Entry 5MER (X-ray diffraction, 1.88 A resolution); this record covers chains A and C of the 3 polymer chains in the assembly.

Chain A:
Molecule: HLA class I histocompatibility antigen, A-2 alpha chain
Source organism: Homo sapiens
UniProtKB: P01892 (1A02_HUMAN); residues 1-276 here correspond to UniProt positions 25-300 (UniProt number = residue number + 24)
Sequence (276 residues; row label = number of the first residue in the row):
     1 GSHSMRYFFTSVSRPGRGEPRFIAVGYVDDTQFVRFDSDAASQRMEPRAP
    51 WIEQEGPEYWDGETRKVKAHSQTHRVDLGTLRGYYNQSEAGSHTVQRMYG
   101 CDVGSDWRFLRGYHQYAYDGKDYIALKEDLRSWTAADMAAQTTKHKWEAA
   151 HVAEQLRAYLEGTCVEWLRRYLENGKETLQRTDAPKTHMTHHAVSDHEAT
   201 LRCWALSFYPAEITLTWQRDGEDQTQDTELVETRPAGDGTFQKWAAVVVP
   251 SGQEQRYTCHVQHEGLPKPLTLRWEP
Cystine bridges: Cys101-Cys164, Cys203-Cys259
Bound ions: Ca2+: Arg14, Gly16, Gly18

Chain C:
Molecule: Ile-leu-ala-lys-phe-leu-his-glu-leu
Source organism: Homo sapiens
Sequence (9 residues; row label = number of the first residue in the row):
     1 ILAKFLHEL
What the authors report for this chain:
  - conformationally variable residues (register shift, side-chain flip): Phe5 to His7

Interface between chain A and chain C:
Residue-residue contacts - 40 pairs, chain A then chain C:
  Met5(A) - Ile1(C)
  Tyr7(A) - Ile1(C)  hydrogen bond (side chain-backbone)
  Tyr7(A) - Leu2(C)  hydrophobic
  Phe9(A) - Leu2(C)  hydrophobic
  Met45(A) - Leu2(C)  hydrophobic
  Tyr59(A) - Ile1(C)  hydrophobic
  Glu63(A) - Ile1(C)
  Glu63(A) - Leu2(C)  hydrogen bond (side chain-backbone)
  Lys66(A) - Ile1(C)
  Lys66(A) - Leu2(C)  hydrogen bond (side chain-backbone)
  Lys66(A) - Ala3(C)
  Val67(A) - Leu2(C)
  His70(A) - Ala3(C)  hydrogen bond (side chain-backbone)
  His70(A) - Leu6(C)
  Thr73(A) - Leu6(C)
  Val76(A) - Glu8(C)
  Asp77(A) - Glu8(C)
  Asp77(A) - Leu9(C)  hydrogen bond (side chain-backbone)
  Leu81(A) - Leu9(C)  hydrophobic
  Tyr84(A) - Leu9(C)  hydrogen bond (side chain-backbone)
  Arg97(A) - Leu6(C)
  Tyr99(A) - Leu2(C)
  Tyr99(A) - Ala3(C)  hydrogen bond (side chain-backbone)
  Tyr116(A) - Leu9(C)
  Tyr123(A) - Leu9(C)  hydrophobic
  Thr143(A) - Leu9(C)  hydrogen bond (side chain-backbone)
  Lys146(A) - Glu8(C)
  Lys146(A) - Leu9(C)
  Trp147(A) - His7(C)
  Trp147(A) - Glu8(C)  hydrogen bond (side chain-backbone)
  Trp147(A) - Leu9(C)  hydrophobic
  Val152(A) - His7(C)
  Gln155(A) - Phe5(C)
  Gln155(A) - His7(C)  hydrogen bond
  Tyr159(A) - Ile1(C)  hydrogen bond (side chain-backbone)
  Tyr159(A) - Leu2(C)
  Tyr159(A) - Ala3(C)
  Thr163(A) - Ile1(C)
  Trp167(A) - Ile1(C)
  Tyr171(A) - Ile1(C)  hydrogen bond (side chain-backbone)
Other interface residues (no listed pair), chain A (29 interface residues in all): His74, Thr80
Other interface residues (no listed pair), chain C (9 interface residues in all): Lys4

In short:
The interface between chain A and chain C involves 29 residues on one side and 9 on the other, with 12
hydrogen bonds. Polar pairs include Tyr7(A)-Ile1(C), Glu63(A)-Leu2(C) and Lys66(A)-Leu2(C). Arg14(A), Gly16(A)
and Gly18(A) coordinate Ca2+. From the paper: conformational variability at Phe5(C).
Chain A is HLA class I histocompatibility antigen, A-2 alpha chain and chain C is
Ile-leu-ala-lys-phe-leu-his-glu-leu, both from Homo sapiens; the structure, Human Leukocyte Antigen A02
presenting ILAKFLHEL, was determined by X-ray diffraction (same publication as 5MEN, 5MEO, 5MEP and 5MEQ).
